Entry 6S55 (X-ray diffraction, 2.09 A resolution); this record covers chain A.

== Chain A ==
Protein: ATPase family AAA domain-containing protein 2
From: Homo sapiens
Notes: EC 3.6.1.3
UniProtKB: Q6PL18 (ATAD2_HUMAN); residues 981-1108 here = UniProt positions 981-1108
Chain sequence (130 residues; row label = number of the first residue in the row):
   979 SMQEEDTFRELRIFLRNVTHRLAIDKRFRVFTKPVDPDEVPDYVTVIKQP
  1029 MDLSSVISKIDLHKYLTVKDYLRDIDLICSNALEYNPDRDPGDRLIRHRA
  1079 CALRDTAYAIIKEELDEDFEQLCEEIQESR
Differences from the reference sequence: expression tag (979-980)
Residues lining bound ligands: KW5 (2-[2,5-bis(oxidanylidene)imidazolidin-1-yl]-N-[4-bromanyl-3-[(3S)-3-methylpiperidin-1-yl]sulfonyl-phenyl]ethanamide): Arg-1007, Val-1008, Phe-1009, Lys-1011, Pro-1012, Val-1013, Asp-1014, Glu-1017, Val-1018, Tyr-1021, Met-1029, Asp-1030, Ile-1056, Asn-1059, Ala-1060, Tyr-1063, Asn-1064, Ile-1074

== Summary ==
Ligands of chain A: compound KW5.
Chain A is ATPase family AAA domain-containing protein 2 (Homo sapiens); the structure, Crystal structure of
human ATAD2 bromodomain in complex with
N-(4-bromo-3-((3-methylpiperidin-1-yl)sulfonyl)phenyl)-2-(2,5-dioxoimidazolidin-1-yl)acetamide, was determined
by X-ray diffraction, deposited together with 6S56 and 6S57.
